8EVJ - chains J and F of the 13 polymer chains in the assembly; structure by electron microscopy, 4.10 A resolution (low resolution: residue-level contacts below are approximate; hydrogen-bond / salt-bridge calls are withheld).

# Chain J
Molecule: 167-nt DNA strand
Sequence (167 nucleotides; numbered -4 to 162; the number before each row is that of its first residue; numbers below 1 keep their minus sign (DT-4 is residue -4)):
    -4 TAGAAAAATA GGAACCCCAC ATGCCCTGTG TCTGCAAGTA CAGAACTAGC CAGACAGACT
    56 GACCTATTTT TGTGAGGGGA ATCGGGAAGT ATCCATTGCT AAGACTCAGC AATGCTGCAA
   116 CTCTCAGCAA CCAGCTGAAG ATCAGCAGCC GAGAGGCCCT GCACCTA
Disordered / not traced: -4 to -2, 137-162

# Chain F
Name: Histone H4
Source organism: Homo sapiens
UniProtKB: P62805 (H4_HUMAN); residues 0-102 here correspond to UniProt positions 1-103 (UniProt number = residue number + 1)
Sequence (103 residues; each row starts with the number of its first residue; numbering starts at 0):
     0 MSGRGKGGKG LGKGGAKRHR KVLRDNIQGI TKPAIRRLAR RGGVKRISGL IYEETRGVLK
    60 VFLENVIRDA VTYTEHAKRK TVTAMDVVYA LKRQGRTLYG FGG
Disordered / not traced: 0-20, 102
Curated features (UniProtKB/Swiss-Prot):
  - DNA-binding region: Lys16 to Lys20
  - modified residue: Ser1 (N-acetylserine), Arg3 (Asymmetric dimethylarginine), Lys5 (N6-(2-hydroxyisobutyryl)lysine), Lys8 (N6-(2-hydroxyisobutyryl)lysine), Lys12 (N6-(2-hydroxyisobutyryl)lysine), Lys16 (N6-(2-hydroxyisobutyryl)lysine), Lys20 (N6,N6,N6-trimethyllysine), Lys31 (N6-(2-hydroxyisobutyryl)lysine), Lys44 (N6-(2-hydroxyisobutyryl)lysine), Ser47 (Phosphoserine), Tyr51 (Phosphotyrosine), Lys59 (N6-(2-hydroxyisobutyryl)lysine), Lys77 (N6-(2-hydroxyisobutyryl)lysine), Lys79 (N6-(2-hydroxyisobutyryl)lysine), Thr80 (Phosphothreonine), Tyr88 (Phosphotyrosine), Lys91 (N6-(2-hydroxyisobutyryl)lysine)
  - cross-link (Glycyl lysine isopeptide (Lys-Gly)): Lys12 (interchain with G-Cter in SUMO2), Lys20 (interchain with G-Cter in SUMO2), Lys31 (interchain with G-Cter in SUMO2), Lys59 (interchain with G-Cter in SUMO2), Lys79 (interchain with G-Cter in SUMO2), Lys91 (interchain with G-Cter in SUMO2)

# Interface between chain J and chain F
Pairs across the interface - 13 pairs, chain J then chain F:
  DG73(J) - Arg45(F)
  DG74(J) - Arg45(F)
  DG74(J) - Ile46(F)
  DG74(J) - Ser47(F)
  DG74(J) - Gly48(F)
  DA75(J) - Arg35(F)
  DA75(J) - Arg45(F)
  DA75(J) - Ile46(F)
  DC94(J) - Lys79(F)
  DT95(J) - Lys77(F)
  DT95(J) - Arg78(F)
  DT95(J) - Lys79(F)
  DT95(J) - Thr80(F)
Also at the interface, not in a pair above, chain J (7 interface residues in all): DA76, DA96
Also at the interface, not in a pair above, chain F (10 interface residues in all): Arg39

# Overview
7 residues of chain J face 10 of chain F across their interface. UniProt lists a DNA-binding region on chain
F.
Here chain J is a 167-nt DNA strand and chain F is Histone H4 (Homo sapiens). Entry 8EVJ (CX3CR1 nucleosome
bound PU.1 and C/EBPa) was determined by electron microscopy, deposited together with 8EVH, 8EVI and 8SYP.
